PDB entry 7VWX | electron microscopy, 7.60 A resolution (low resolution: residue-level contacts below are approximate; hydrogen-bond / salt-bridge calls are withheld) | chains 1 and 2 of the 29 polymer chains in the assembly

# Chain 1 (and 2)
Molecule: Co-chaperonin GroES
Organism: Escherichia coli K-12
Notes: chain 2 of this document is another copy of the same molecule, construct and numbering; everything in this record applies to it too
Reference sequence: P0A6F9 (CH10_ECOLI); residue numbers follow UniProt; this construct covers 1-97
Chain sequence (97 residues; numbered 1 to 97; the number before each row is that of its first residue):
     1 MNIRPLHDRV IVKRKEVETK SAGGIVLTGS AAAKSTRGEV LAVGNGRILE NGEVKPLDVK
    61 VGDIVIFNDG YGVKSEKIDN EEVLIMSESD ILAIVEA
Curated features (UniProtKB/Swiss-Prot):
  - modified residue: Lys34 (N6-succinyllysine)

# Interface between chain 1 and chain 2
Contacting residue pairs (23):
  Leu49(1) with Glu50(2)
  Glu50(1) with Glu50(2); Asn51(2)
  Lys55(1) with Ile48(2)
  Asp58(1) with Leu6(2)
  Ile66(1) with Ile3(2)
  Glu88(1) with Arg9(2)
  Ser89(1) with Arg9(2)
  Ile91(1) with Arg9(2)
  Leu92(1) with Pro5(2); Arg9(2)
  Ala93(1) with Ile3(2); Arg4(2); Pro5(2)
  Ile94(1) with Ile3(2); Arg4(2); Leu6(2)
  Val95(1) with Ile3(2); Arg4(2)
  Glu96(1) with Met1(2); Asn2(2); Arg4(2)
  Ala97(1) with Arg4(2)
Also at the interface, not in a pair above, chain 1 (17 interface residues in all): Arg37, Glu53, Asp90
Also at the interface, not in a pair above, chain 2 (11 interface residues in all): Ile85

# In short
Chain 1 and chain 2 form an interface of 17 and 11 residues respectively.
Chain 1 and chain 2 are both Co-chaperonin GroES (Escherichia coli K-12); the structure, CryoEM structure of
football-shaped GroEL:ES2 with RuBisCO, was determined by electron microscopy.
